3DHW - chains A and B of the 4 polymer chains in the assembly; structure by X-ray diffraction, 3.70 A resolution.

Chain A (and B):
Protein: D-methionine transport system permease protein metI
Source organism: Escherichia coli
Notes: chain B of this document is another copy of the same molecule, construct and numbering; everything in this record applies to it too
UniProtKB: P31547 (METI_ECOLI); numbering as in UniProt (aligned over 1-217)
Chain sequence (217 residues; row label = number of the first residue in the row):
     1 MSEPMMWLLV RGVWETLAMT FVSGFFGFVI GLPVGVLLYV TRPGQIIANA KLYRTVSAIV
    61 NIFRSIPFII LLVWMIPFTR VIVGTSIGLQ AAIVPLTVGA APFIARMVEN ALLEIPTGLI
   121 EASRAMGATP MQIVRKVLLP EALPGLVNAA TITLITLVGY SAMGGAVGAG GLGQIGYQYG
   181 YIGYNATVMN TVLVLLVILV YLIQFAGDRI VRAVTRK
Not modelled in the structure: 1-5, 209-217

Chain A / chain B interface:
Contacting residue pairs - 47 pairs, chain A then chain B:
  N61(A) - Y201(B)
  I62(A) - Y201(B)
  S65(A) - V197(B)
  S65(A) - Y201(B)
  I66(A) - L193(B)  hydrophobic
  I66(A) - V197(B)  hydrophobic
  P67(A) - G159(B)
  F68(A) - F68(B)  hydrophobic
  I69(A) - A162(B)  hydrophobic
  I69(A) - M163(B)  hydrophobic
  I70(A) - V192(B)  hydrophobic
  I70(A) - L193(B)
  I70(A) - L196(B)  hydrophobic
  V73(A) - G180(B)
  V73(A) - Y181(B)
  V73(A) - M189(B)  hydrophobic
  W74(A) - M189(B)  hydrophobic
  W74(A) - N190(B)
  W74(A) - L193(B)  hydrophobic
  I76(A) - Y184(B)  hydrophobic
  G159(A) - F68(B)
  A162(A) - P67(B)  hydrophobic
  A162(A) - I69(B)
  A162(A) - I70(B)  hydrophobic
  M163(A) - F68(B)  hydrophobic
  M163(A) - I69(B)  hydrophobic
  M163(A) - M163(B)  hydrophobic
  A166(A) - Y181(B)  hydrophobic
  V167(A) - Y181(B)  hydrogen bond (backbone-side chain)
  V167(A) - Y184(B)
  Y177(A) - Y177(B)  hydrogen bond
  G180(A) - V73(B)
  Y181(A) - V73(B)
  Y181(A) - V167(B)  hydrogen bond (side chain-backbone)
  Y181(A) - G168(B)
  M189(A) - I70(B)
  M189(A) - V73(B)  hydrophobic
  M189(A) - W74(B)
  N190(A) - W74(B)  hydrogen bond
  V192(A) - I70(B)  hydrophobic
  L193(A) - I70(B)  hydrophobic
  L193(A) - W74(B)
  L196(A) - I70(B)  hydrophobic
  V197(A) - I66(B)  hydrophobic
  V200(A) - S65(B)
  Y201(A) - N61(B)  hydrogen bond
  Y201(A) - I62(B)
Also at the interface, not in a pair above, chain A (33 interface residues in all): L71, P77, R80, S86, Y160, G176
Also at the interface, not in a pair above, chain B (28 interface residues in all): A58, V200

In short:
Chain A and chain B form an interface of 33 and 28 residues respectively; the contacts include 5 hydrogen
bonds. Polar contacts include V167(A)-Y181(B), Y177(A)-Y177(B) and N190(A)-W74(B).
Both chains are D-methionine transport system permease protein metI (Escherichia coli). Entry 3DHW (Crystal
structure of methionine importer MetNI) was determined by X-ray diffraction (same publication as 3DHX).
